3RGE - chain A; structure by X-ray diffraction, 2.10 A resolution.

# Chain A
Molecule: Carbonic anhydrase 2
Source organism: Homo sapiens
Notes: EC 4.2.1.1
UniProt: P00918 (CAH2_HUMAN); the author numbering skips numbers that UniProt does not, so the offset changes along the chain: 1-125 = UniProt 1-125; 127-261 = UniProt 126-260
Amino-acid sequence (260 residues; row label = number of the first residue in the row; note: 1 number in that range is skipped by the numbering (no residue carries it; nothing is unmodelled there)):
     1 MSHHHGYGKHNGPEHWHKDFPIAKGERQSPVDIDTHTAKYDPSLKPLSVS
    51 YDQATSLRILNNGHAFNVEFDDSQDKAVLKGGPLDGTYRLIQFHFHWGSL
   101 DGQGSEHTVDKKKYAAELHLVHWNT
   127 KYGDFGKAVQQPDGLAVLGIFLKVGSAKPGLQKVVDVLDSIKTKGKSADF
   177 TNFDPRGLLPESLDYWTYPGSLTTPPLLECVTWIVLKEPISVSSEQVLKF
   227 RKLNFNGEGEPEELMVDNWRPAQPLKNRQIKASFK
Disordered / not traced: 1-4
Construct notes: engineered mutation H5 (Trp in P00918)
Bound ions: Zn2+: H94, H96, H119
Swiss-Prot annotation at these positions:
  - active site: H64 (Proton donor/acceptor)
  - binding site (Zn(2+)): H94, H96, H119
  - binding site (substrate): T199, T200
  - site: Y7 (Fine-tunes the proton-transfer properties of H-64), N62 (Fine-tunes the proton-transfer properties of H-64), N67 (Fine-tunes the proton-transfer properties of H-64), Q92 (Involved in the binding of some activators, including histamine and L-histidine)
  - modified residue: S2 (N-acetylserine), S166 (Phosphoserine), S173 (Phosphoserine)

# Overview
H94, H96 and H119 coordinate Zn2+. Curated annotation (UniProt) lists active-site residue H64, 3 Zn2+-binding
residues and substrate-binding residues T199 and T200.
Chain A is Carbonic anhydrase 2 (Homo sapiens); the structure, Crystal structure of the W5H mutant of human
carbonic anhydrase II, was determined by X-ray diffraction, deposited together with 3RG3 and 3RG4.
